Entry 6CFX (X-ray diffraction, 2.00 A resolution); this record covers chains A and C of the 4 polymer chains in the assembly.

Chain A (and C):
Molecule: UPF0335 protein ASE63_04290
Source organism: Bosea sp. Root381
Notes: chain C of this document is another copy of the same molecule, construct and numbering; everything in this record applies to it too
UniProt: A0A0Q9HY32 (A0A0Q9HY32_9BRAD); residues 1-80 here = UniProt positions 1-80
Chain sequence (80 residues; numbered 1 to 80; the number before each row is that of its first residue):
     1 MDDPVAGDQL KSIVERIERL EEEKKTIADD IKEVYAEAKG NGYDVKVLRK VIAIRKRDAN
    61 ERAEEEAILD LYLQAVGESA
Disordered / not traced: 1-5, 79-80 (chain C: 1-2, 79-80)

Chain A / chain C interface:
Contacting residue pairs (27):
  Y43(A) with Y72(C)
  D44(A) with Y72(C), hydrogen bond (backbone-side chain)
  K46(A) with R57(C); E65(C), salt bridge
  V47(A) with E65(C); I68(C), hydrophobic; L69(C), hydrophobic; Y72(C), hydrophobic
  K50(A) with R62(C); E66(C), salt bridge
  V51(A) with L69(C), hydrophobic; Y72(C), hydrophobic
  I54(A) with L69(C), hydrophobic
  R55(A) with V76(C); E78(C)
  R62(A) with L69(C)
  L69(A) with V47(C), hydrophobic; V51(C), hydrophobic; R62(C)
  Y72(A) with Y43(C); D44(C), hydrogen bond (side chain-backbone); V47(C), hydrophobic; L48(C), hydrophobic; V51(C), hydrophobic
  V76(A) with R55(C)
  G77(A) with R55(C), hydrogen bond (backbone-side chain)
  E78(A) with R55(C), hydrogen bond (backbone-side chain)
Interface residues without a listed pair, chain A (20 interface residues in all): L48, R57, E65, E66, I68, L73
Interface residues without a listed pair, chain C (19 interface residues in all): K46, K50, I54, L73

Summary:
20 residues of chain A and 19 residues of chain C are in contact, with 4 hydrogen bonds and 2 salt bridges.
Polar pairs include K46(A)-E65(C), K50(A)-E66(C) and D44(A)-Y72(C).
Both chains are UPF0335 protein ASE63_04290 (Bosea sp. Root381). Entry 6CFX (Bosea sp GapR solved in the
presence of DNA) was determined by X-ray diffraction, deposited together with 6CG8 and 6CFY.
